Entry 7XKF (electron microscopy, 2.40 A resolution); this record covers chains A and B of the 5 polymer chains in the assembly.

[Chain A]
Protein: Guanine nucleotide-binding protein G(s) subunit alpha isoforms short
From: Homo sapiens
UniProtKB: P63092 (GNAS2_HUMAN); numbering as in UniProt (aligned over 1-394)
Chain sequence (394 residues; numbered 1 to 394; the number before each row is that of its first residue):
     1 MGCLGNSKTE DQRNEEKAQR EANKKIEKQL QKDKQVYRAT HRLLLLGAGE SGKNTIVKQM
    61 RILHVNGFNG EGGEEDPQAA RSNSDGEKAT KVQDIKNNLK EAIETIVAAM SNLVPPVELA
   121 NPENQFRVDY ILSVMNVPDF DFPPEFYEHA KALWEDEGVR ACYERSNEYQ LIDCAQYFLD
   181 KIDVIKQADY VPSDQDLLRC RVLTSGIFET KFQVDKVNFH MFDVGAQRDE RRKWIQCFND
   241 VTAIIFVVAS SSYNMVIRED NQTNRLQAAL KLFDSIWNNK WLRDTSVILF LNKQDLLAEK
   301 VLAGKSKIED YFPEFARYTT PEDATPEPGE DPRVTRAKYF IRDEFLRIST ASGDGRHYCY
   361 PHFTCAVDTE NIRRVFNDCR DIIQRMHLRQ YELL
Unresolved in the structure: 1-9, 59-204, 252-262, 305-306
Construct notes: engineered mutation Asn54 (Ser in P63092), Ala226 (Gly in P63092), Ala268 (Glu in P63092), Lys271 (Asn in P63092), Asp274 (Lys in P63092), Lys280 (Arg in P63092), Asp284 (Thr in P63092), Thr285 (Ile in P63092)

[Chain B]
Protein: Guanine nucleotide-binding protein G(I)/G(S)/G(T) subunit beta-1
From: Homo sapiens
UniProtKB: P62873 (GBB1_HUMAN); residue numbers follow UniProt; this construct covers 2-340
Chain sequence (358 residues; numbered -17 to 340; the number before each row is that of its first residue; numbers below 1 keep their minus sign (Met-17 is residue -17)):
   -17 MHHHHHHLEV LFQGPGSSQS ELDQLRQEAE QLKNQIRDAR KACADATLSQ ITNNIDPVGR
    43 IQMRTRRTLR GHLAKIYAMH WGTDSRLLVS ASQDGKLIIW DSYTTNKVHA IPLRSSWVMT
   103 CAYAPSGNYV ACGGLDNICS IYNLKTREGN VRVSRELAGH TGYLSCCRFL DDNQIVTSSG
   163 DTTCALWDIE TGQQTTTFTG HTGDVMSLSL APDTRLFVSG ACDASAKLWD VREGMCRQTF
   223 TGHESDINAI CFFPNGNAFA TGSDDATCRL FDLRADQELM TYSHDNIICG ITSVSFSKSG
   283 RLLLAGYDDF NCNVWDALKA DRAGVLAGHD NRVSCLGVTD DGMAVATGSW DSFLKIWN
Unresolved in the structure: -17 to 2
Construct notes: initiating methionine (-17); expression tag (-16 to 1)
Curated features (UniProtKB/Swiss-Prot):
  - modified residue: Ser2 (N-acetylserine), His266 (Phosphohistidine)
  - natural variant: Leu30 (L30F: In MRD42; uncertain significance), Arg52 (R52G: In MRD42), Gly64 (G64V: In MRD42), Asp76 (D76E: In MRD42; D76G: In MRD42), Gly77 (G77S: In MRD42), Lys78 (K78R: In MRD42), Ile80 (I80N: In MRD42; I80T: In MRD42), His91 (H91R: In MRD42; uncertain significance), Ala92 (A92T: In MRD42), Pro94 (P94S: In MRD42), Leu95 (L95P: In MRD42), Arg96 (R96L: In MRD42), 5 further natural variant entries in UniProt

[Interface between chain A and chain B]
Residue-residue contacts - 60 pairs, chain A then chain B:
  Glu16(A) with Thr86(B)
  Gln19(A) with Asp83(B), hydrogen bond; Thr86(B), hydrogen bond; Asn88(B), hydrogen bond
  Asn23(A) with Asn88(B), hydrogen bond; Lys89(B)
  Ile26(A) with Lys89(B); Val90(B), hydrophobic; His91(B); Ala92(B), hydrophobic
  Glu27(A) with Lys89(B), salt bridge
  Leu30(A) with Gly53(B); Lys78(B); Lys89(B)
  Asp33(A) with Lys78(B), salt bridge
  Lys34(A) with Leu55(B)
  Tyr37(A) with Leu55(B), hydrophobic; Ala56(B); Asp76(B)
  Ser205(A) with Asp118(B)
  Gly206(A) with Leu117(B); Asn119(B)
  Ile207(A) with Trp99(B); Leu117(B)
  Phe222(A) with Trp99(B)
  Ala226(A) with Asn119(B), hydrogen bond (backbone-side chain); Thr143(B)
  Gln227(A) with Leu117(B), hydrogen bond (side chain-backbone); Asn119(B), hydrogen bond; Gly144(B); Tyr145(B), hydrogen bond (side chain-backbone)
  Arg228(A) with Gly162(B), hydrogen bond (side chain-backbone); Asp163(B); Thr164(B); Thr184(B); Asp186(B), salt bridge
  Arg232(A) with Cys204(B); Asp228(B), salt bridge
  Lys233(A) with Tyr145(B); Met188(B); Asp228(B), salt bridge; Asn230(B), hydrogen bond; Asp246(B), salt bridge
  Trp234(A) with Leu117(B), hydrophobic; Tyr145(B)
  Gln236(A) with Tyr59(B); Arg314(B); Trp332(B)
  Cys237(A) with Lys57(B), hydrogen bond (backbone-side chain); Tyr59(B), hydrogen bond; Gln75(B); Trp99(B); Met101(B), hydrophobic
  Phe238(A) with Trp99(B), hydrophobic; Leu117(B), hydrophobic
  Asn239(A) with Lys57(B), hydrogen bond; Trp332(B)
  Asp240(A) with Lys57(B), salt bridge
  Trp281(A) with Asp290(B); Arg314(B)
Other interface residues (no listed pair), chain A (29 interface residues in all): Arg20, Glu209, Val241, Lys280
Other interface residues (no listed pair), chain B (40 interface residues in all): Ile80, Arg96, Ser98, Asn313

[Summary]
29 residues of chain A face 40 of chain B across their interface; the contacts include 13 hydrogen bonds and 7
salt bridges. Polar pairs include Glu27(A)-Lys89(B), Asp33(A)-Lys78(B) and Arg228(A)-Asp186(B).
Here chain A is Guanine nucleotide-binding protein G(s) subunit alpha isoforms short and chain B is Guanine
nucleotide-binding protein G(I)/G(S)/G(T) subunit beta-1, both from Homo sapiens. Entry 7XKF (Cryo-EM
structure of DHEA-ADGRG2-BT-Gs complex at lower state) was determined by electron microscopy together with
7XKD and 7XKE from the same study.
